PDB entry 6U7J | X-ray diffraction, 2.20 A resolution | chains A and B of the 4 polymer chains in the assembly

[Chain A (and B)]
Name: Beta-glucuronidase
Organism: uncultured Clostridium sp
Notes: EC 3.2.1.31; chain B of this document is another copy of the same molecule, construct and numbering; everything in this record applies to it too
UniProtKB: A0A1C5YG41 (A0A1C5YG41_9CLOT); residues 10-594 here correspond to UniProt positions 1-585 (UniProt number = residue number - 9)
Sequence (594 residues; row label = number of the first residue in the row):
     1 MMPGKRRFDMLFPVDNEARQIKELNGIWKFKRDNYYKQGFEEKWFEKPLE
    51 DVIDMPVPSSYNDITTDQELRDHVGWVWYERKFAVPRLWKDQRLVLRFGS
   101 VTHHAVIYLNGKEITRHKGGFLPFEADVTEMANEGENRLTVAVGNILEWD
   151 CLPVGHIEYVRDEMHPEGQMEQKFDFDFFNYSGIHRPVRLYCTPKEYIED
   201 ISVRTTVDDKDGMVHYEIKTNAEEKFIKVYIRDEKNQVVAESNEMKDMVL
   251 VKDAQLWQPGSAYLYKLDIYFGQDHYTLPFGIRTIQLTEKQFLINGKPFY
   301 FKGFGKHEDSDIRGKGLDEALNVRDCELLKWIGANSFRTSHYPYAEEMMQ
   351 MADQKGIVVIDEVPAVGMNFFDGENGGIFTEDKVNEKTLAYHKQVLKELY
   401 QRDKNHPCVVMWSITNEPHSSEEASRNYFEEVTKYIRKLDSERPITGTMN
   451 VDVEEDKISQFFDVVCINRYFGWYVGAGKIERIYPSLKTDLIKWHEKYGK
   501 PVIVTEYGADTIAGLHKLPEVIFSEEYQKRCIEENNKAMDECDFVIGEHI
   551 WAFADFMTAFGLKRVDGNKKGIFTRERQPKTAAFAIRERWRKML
Disordered / not traced: 1-8, 160-169, 371-376, 594 (chain B: 1-7, 160-169, 371-376, 594)
Differences from the reference sequence: initiating methionine (1); expression tag (2-9); conflict I21 (Met12 in A0A1C5YG41), F226 (Ser217 in A0A1C5YG41), R232 (Leu223 in A0A1C5YG41), E455 (Asp446 in A0A1C5YG41)
Metal / ion sites: Ca2+ near E347 (its only coordinating residue here)
From the paper describing this entry:
  - conformationally variable residues (side-chain flip): F370
  - contacts within the chain: W149-F370

[How chain A and chain B interact]
Contacting residue pairs (49):
  T65(A) - P519(B)
  T66(A) - L518(B)
  T66(A) - P519(B)
  D67(A) - P519(B)
  Q68(A) - P519(B)
  R71(A) - P519(B)
  R71(A) - E520(B)  hydrogen bond (side chain-backbone)
  R71(A) - V521(B)
  E171(A) - K479(B)  salt bridge
  W473(A) - L562(B)
  Y474(A) - L562(B)  hydrophobic
  A477(A) - L562(B)  hydrophobic
  K479(A) - E171(B)  salt bridge
  R482(A) - E171(B)  salt bridge
  I512(A) - V565(B)  hydrophobic
  L515(A) - V565(B)  hydrophobic
  L515(A) - D566(B)
  K517(A) - M557(B)
  K517(A) - D566(B)  salt bridge
  L518(A) - T66(B)
  P519(A) - T65(B)
  P519(A) - T66(B)
  P519(A) - D67(B)
  P519(A) - Q68(B)
  P519(A) - R71(B)
  E520(A) - R71(B)  hydrogen bond (backbone-side chain)
  V521(A) - R71(B)
  V521(A) - F560(B)  hydrophobic
  I522(A) - G561(B)
  F523(A) - G561(B)
  F523(A) - L562(B)
  F523(A) - R564(B)
  F523(A) - V565(B)  hydrophobic
  M557(A) - K517(B)
  F560(A) - V521(B)  hydrophobic
  G561(A) - I522(B)
  G561(A) - F523(B)
  L562(A) - W473(B)
  L562(A) - Y474(B)  hydrophobic
  L562(A) - F523(B)
  L562(A) - K563(B)
  K563(A) - L562(B)
  K563(A) - K563(B)
  R564(A) - F523(B)
  V565(A) - I512(B)  hydrophobic
  V565(A) - F523(B)  hydrophobic
  V565(A) - V565(B)  hydrophobic
  D566(A) - K517(B)  salt bridge
  D566(A) - V521(B)
Other interface residues (no listed pair), chain B (28 interface residues in all): A477, E481, L515

[In short]
The chain A/chain B interface involves 28 residues from each chain; the contacts include 2 hydrogen bonds and
5 salt bridges. Polar contacts include E171(A)-K479(B), R482(A)-E171(B) and K517(A)-D566(B). From the paper:
conformational variability at F370(A); contacts within the chain involving F370(A) and W149(A).
Chain A and chain B are both Beta-glucuronidase (uncultured Clostridium sp); the structure, Uncultured
Clostridium sp. Beta-glucuronidase, was determined by X-ray diffraction, deposited together with 6U7I.
